PDB entry 5U1R | X-ray diffraction, 2.70 A resolution | chains C and D of the 4 polymer chains in the assembly

== Chain C ==
Protein: Major histocompatibility complex class I-related gene protein
Source organism: Homo sapiens
Reference sequence: Q95460 (HMR1_HUMAN); residues 1-270 here correspond to UniProt positions 23-292 (UniProt number = residue number + 22)
Sequence (271 residues; each row starts with the number of its first residue; numbering starts at 0):
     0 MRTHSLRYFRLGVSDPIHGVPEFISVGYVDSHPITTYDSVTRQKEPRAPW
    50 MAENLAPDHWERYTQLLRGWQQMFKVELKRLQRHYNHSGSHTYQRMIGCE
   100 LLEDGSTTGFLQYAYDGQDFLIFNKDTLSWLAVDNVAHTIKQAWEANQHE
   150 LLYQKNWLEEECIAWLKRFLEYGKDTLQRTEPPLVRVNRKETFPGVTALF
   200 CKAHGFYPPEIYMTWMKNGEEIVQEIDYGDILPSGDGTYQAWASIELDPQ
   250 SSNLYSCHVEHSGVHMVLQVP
Unresolved in the structure: 190-196, 270
Construct notes: initiating methionine (0); conflict Ser261 (Cys283 in Q95460)
Cystine bridges: Cys98-Cys161, Cys200-Cys256
Ion coordination: Na+ near Pro181 (its only coordinating residue here)
Small-molecule neighbours: diclofenac (DIF; 2-[2,6-dichlorophenyl)amino]benzeneacetic acid): Leu5, Tyr7, Arg9, Ser24, Lys43, His58, Tyr62, Leu65, Leu66, Trp69, Ile96, Trp156, Trp164
Curated features (UniProtKB/Swiss-Prot):
  - binding site (5-(2-oxoethylideneamino)-6-(D-ribitylamino)uracil): Arg9, Ser24, Lys43, Arg94, Tyr152, Gln153
  - binding site (5-(2-oxopropylideneamino)-6-(D-ribitylamino)uracil): Arg9, Ser24, Lys43, Arg94, Tyr152, Gln153
  - binding site (7-hydroxy-6-methyl-8-(1-D-ribityl)lumazine): Arg9, Ser24, Lys43, Arg94, Tyr152, Gln153
  - binding site (8-(9H-purin-6-yl)-2-oxa-8-azabicyclo[3.3.1]nona-3,6-diene-4,6-dicarbaldehyde): Arg9, Lys43, His58, Arg94
  - binding site (2-amino-4-oxopteridine-6-carbaldehyde): Lys43
  - binding site (pyridoxal): Lys43
  - glycosylation: Asn85 (N-linked (GlcNAc...) asparagine)
From the paper describing this entry:
  - binding site for diclofenac: Leu5, Tyr7, Arg9, Ser24, Lys43, Tyr62, Leu66, Trp69, Trp156, Trp164

== Chain D ==
Protein: MAIT T-cell receptor alpha chain
Source organism: Homo sapiens
Sequence (203 residues; each row starts with the number of its first residue):
     1 GQNIDQPTEMTATEGAIVQINCTYQTSGFNGLFWYQQHAGEAPTFLSYNV
    51 LDGLEEKGRFSSFLSRSKGYSYLLLKELQMKDSASYLCAVKDSNYQLIWG
   101 AGTKLIIKPDIQNPDPAVYQLRDSKSSDKSVCLFTDFDSQTNVSQSKDSD
   151 VYITDKCVLDMRSMDFKSNSAVAWSNKSDFACANAFNNSIIPEDTFFPSP
   201 ESS
Unresolved in the structure: 200-203
Cystine bridges: Cys22-Cys88, Cys132-Cys182

== Interface between chain C and chain D ==
Contacting residue pairs (27):
  Arg61(C) - Asn94(D)  hydrogen bond (side chain-backbone)
  Arg61(C) - Tyr95(D)  hydrogen bond (side chain-backbone)
  Arg61(C) - Gln96(D)
  Tyr62(C) - Ser93(D)  hydrogen bond (side chain-backbone)
  Tyr62(C) - Asn94(D)  hydrogen bond
  Leu65(C) - Tyr95(D)  hydrophobic
  His148(C) - Tyr48(D)
  His148(C) - Glu55(D)  salt bridge
  Leu151(C) - Val50(D)
  Leu151(C) - Leu51(D)  hydrophobic
  Tyr152(C) - Asn30(D)
  Tyr152(C) - Tyr48(D)
  Tyr152(C) - Val50(D)
  Tyr152(C) - Tyr95(D)
  Lys154(C) - Leu51(D)
  Asn155(C) - Phe29(D)  hydrogen bond (side chain-backbone)
  Asn155(C) - Val50(D)
  Asn155(C) - Leu51(D)
  Asn155(C) - Arg66(D)  hydrogen bond
  Trp156(C) - Asn30(D)
  Trp156(C) - Tyr95(D)  hydrogen bond
  Glu159(C) - Arg66(D)  salt bridge
  Glu160(C) - Gly28(D)
  Glu160(C) - Phe29(D)  hydrogen bond (side chain-backbone)
  Glu160(C) - Asn30(D)
  Glu160(C) - Ser93(D)  hydrogen bond
  Trp164(C) - Asn94(D)
Also at the interface, not in a pair above, chain C (13 interface residues in all): His58

== In short ==
13 residues of chain C face 12 of chain D across their interface; the contacts include 9 hydrogen bonds and 2
salt bridges. Among the polar pairs are His148(C)-Glu55(D), Glu159(C)-Arg66(D) and Arg61(C)-Asn94(D). Chain C
binds diclofenac. From the paper: a binding site for diclofenac at Leu5(C), Tyr7(C) and Arg9(C) among others.
Chain C is Major histocompatibility complex class I-related gene protein and chain D is MAIT T-cell receptor
alpha chain, both from Homo sapiens; the structure, Structure of human MR1-diclofenac in complex with human
MAIT A-F7 TCR, was determined by X-ray diffraction (same publication as 5U16, 5U17, 5U2V, 5U6Q and 5U72).
